9CH1 - chains A and C of the 4 polymer chains in the assembly; structure by X-ray diffraction, 2.10 A resolution.

Chain A (and C):
Name: TP-methylase family protein
Organism: Shewanella oneidensis
Notes: chain C of this document is another copy of the same molecule, construct and numbering; everything in this record applies to it too
UniProtKB: Q8EGW3 (Q8EGW3_SHEON); residue numbers follow UniProt; this construct covers 1-263
Sequence (263 residues; row label = number of the first residue in the row):
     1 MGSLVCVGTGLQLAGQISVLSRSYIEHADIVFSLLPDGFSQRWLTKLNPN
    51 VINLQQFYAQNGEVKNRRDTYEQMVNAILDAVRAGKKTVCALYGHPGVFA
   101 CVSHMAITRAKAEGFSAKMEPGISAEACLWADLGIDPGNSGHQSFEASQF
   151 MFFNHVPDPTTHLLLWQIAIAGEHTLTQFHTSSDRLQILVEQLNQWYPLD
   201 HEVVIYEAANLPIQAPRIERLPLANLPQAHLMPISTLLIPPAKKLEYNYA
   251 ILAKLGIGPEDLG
Not modelled in the structure: 1
Metal / ion sites: Zn2+: Glu126 (shared with Glu126(C), His142(C) of chain C)
Residues lining bound ligands: S-adenosylhomocysteine (SAH): Leu11, Tyr93, Gly94, His95, Val98, Phe99, Ala100, Ser124, Ala125, Trp166, Gln167, Tyr206, Glu207, Ala208, Asn210, Pro233, Ile234, Ser235, Thr236

Interface between chain A and chain C:
Pairs across the interface - 135 pairs, chain A then chain C:
  Gly15(A) with Ser18(C); Val19(C), hydrogen bond (backbone-backbone); Leu20(C), hydrogen bond (backbone-backbone)
  Gln16(A) with Pro121(C)
  Ile17(A) with Ser18(C); Val19(C), hydrogen bond (backbone-backbone)
  Ser18(A) with Gly15(C); Gln16(C); Ile17(C); Ile123(C)
  Val19(A) with Gly15(C), hydrogen bond (backbone-backbone); Ile17(C), hydrogen bond (backbone-backbone)
  Leu20(A) with Gly15(C), hydrogen bond (backbone-backbone)
  Asn66(A) with Gly263(C), hydrogen bond (side chain-backbone)
  Arg68(A) with Gly263(C)
  His95(A) with Ala127(C), hydrogen bond (side chain-backbone)
  Gly97(A) with Ile135(C); Asp136(C); Pro137(C)
  Val98(A) with Trp130(C); Asp136(C)
  Phe99(A) with Asp136(C), hydrogen bond (backbone-side chain); Gly138(C)
  Ala100(A) with Asp136(C), hydrogen bond (backbone-side chain)
  His104(A) with Trp130(C); Gly134(C); Ile135(C); Asp136(C)
  Met119(A) with Ala131(C)
  Pro121(A) with Gln16(C); Ile123(C); Ala127(C)
  Gly122(A) with Ile123(C)
  Ile123(A) with Pro121(C); Gly122(C); Ile123(C), hydrophobic
  Glu126(A) with Glu126(C); His142(C), salt bridge
  Ala127(A) with His95(C), hydrogen bond (backbone-side chain); Pro121(C)
  Ala131(A) with Met119(C)
  Gly134(A) with His104(C)
  Ile135(A) with Gly97(C); His104(C)
  Asp136(A) with Gly97(C); Val98(C); Phe99(C), hydrogen bond (side chain-backbone); Ala100(C), hydrogen bond (side chain-backbone); His104(C)
  Pro137(A) with Gly97(C)
  Gly138(A) with Phe99(C); Gln149(C)
  Asn139(A) with Gln149(C), hydrogen bond (backbone-side chain)
  Ser140(A) with Gln149(C); His155(C)
  Gly141(A) with Ser144(C); Phe145(C); Gln149(C)
  His142(A) with Glu126(C); His142(C); Gln143(C); Ser144(C), hydrogen bond (backbone-backbone)
  Gln143(A) with His142(C); Gln143(C)
  Ser144(A) with Gly141(C); His142(C), hydrogen bond (backbone-backbone)
  Phe145(A) with Asp158(C); Thr161(C)
  Gln149(A) with Gly138(C); Asn139(C), hydrogen bond (side chain-backbone); Ser140(C)
  Met151(A) with Asn248(C); Ile251(C)
  Phe152(A) with Tyr247(C); Asn248(C), hydrogen bond (backbone-backbone); Leu252(C), hydrophobic; Leu255(C), hydrophobic; Ile257(C), hydrophobic
  Phe153(A) with Leu245(C), hydrophobic; Glu246(C); Tyr247(C), hydrophobic; Asn248(C), hydrogen bond (backbone-side chain)
  Asn154(A) with Glu246(C), hydrogen bond (side chain-backbone); Tyr247(C), hydrogen bond (side chain-backbone); Asn248(C), hydrogen bond
  His155(A) with Ser140(C); Asp158(C), salt bridge; Thr160(C), hydrogen bond; Thr161(C); Leu245(C)
  Val156(A) with Asp158(C)
  Asp158(A) with Phe145(C); His155(C), salt bridge; Val156(C), hydrogen bond (side chain-backbone)
  Thr160(A) with His155(C), hydrogen bond
  Thr161(A) with Phe145(C)
  His174(A) with Ile257(C); Asp261(C); Gly263(C)
  Leu176(A) with Gly263(C)
  Arg185(A) with Leu255(C)
  Ile188(A) with Ile251(C), hydrophobic; Lys254(C); Leu255(C), hydrophobic
  Gln192(A) with Asn248(C)
  Leu245(A) with Gln149(C); Phe153(C), hydrophobic; His155(C)
  Glu246(A) with Phe153(C); Asn154(C), hydrogen bond (backbone-backbone)
  Tyr247(A) with Phe152(C); Phe153(C), hydrophobic; Asn154(C), hydrogen bond (backbone-side chain)
  Asn248(A) with Met151(C); Phe152(C), hydrogen bond (backbone-backbone); Phe153(C), hydrogen bond (side chain-backbone); Asn154(C); Gln192(C)
  Ile251(A) with Met151(C); Ile188(C), hydrophobic; Gln192(C)
  Lys254(A) with Ile188(C); Glu191(C)
  Leu255(A) with Phe152(C), hydrophobic; Arg185(C), hydrogen bond (backbone-side chain); Ile188(C), hydrophobic
  Ile257(A) with His174(C)
  Asp261(A) with His174(C)
  Leu262(A) with Phe152(C), hydrophobic; His174(C)
  Gly263(A) with Asn66(C), hydrogen bond (backbone-side chain); Arg68(C), hydrogen bond (backbone-side chain); His174(C), hydrogen bond (backbone-backbone); Thr175(C); Leu176(C)
Also at the interface, not in a pair above, chain A (67 interface residues in all): Ala14, Arg22, Cys101, Cys128, Trp130, Phe150, Gly172, Leu252
Also at the interface, not in a pair above, chain C (68 interface residues in all): Ala14, Arg22, Cys101, Cys128, Phe150, Leu262

Overview:
67 residues of chain A face 68 of chain C across their interface; the contacts include 33 hydrogen bonds and 3
salt bridges. Polar pairs include Glu126(A)-His142(C), His155(A)-Asp158(C) and Asn66(A)-Gly263(C). Chain A
binds S-adenosylhomocysteine.
Chain A and chain C are both TP-methylase family protein (Shewanella oneidensis); the structure, Structure of
the alpha-N-methyltransferase (SonM) and RiPP precursor (SonA-I65W) heteromeric complex (bound to SAM), was
determined by X-ray diffraction, deposited together with 9CGW, 9CH0, 9CH2, 9CH3, 9CH5, 9CH7, 9CHI and 9CHK.
